5DN6 - chains B and F of the 29 polymer chains in the assembly; structure by X-ray diffraction, 3.98 A resolution.

# Chain B
Molecule: ATP synthase subunit alpha
From: Paracoccus denitrificans
Notes: EC 7.1.2.2
UniProt: A1B8N8 (ATPA_PARDP); numbering as in UniProt (aligned over 1-511)
Sequence (511 residues; numbered 1 to 511; the number before each row is that of its first residue):
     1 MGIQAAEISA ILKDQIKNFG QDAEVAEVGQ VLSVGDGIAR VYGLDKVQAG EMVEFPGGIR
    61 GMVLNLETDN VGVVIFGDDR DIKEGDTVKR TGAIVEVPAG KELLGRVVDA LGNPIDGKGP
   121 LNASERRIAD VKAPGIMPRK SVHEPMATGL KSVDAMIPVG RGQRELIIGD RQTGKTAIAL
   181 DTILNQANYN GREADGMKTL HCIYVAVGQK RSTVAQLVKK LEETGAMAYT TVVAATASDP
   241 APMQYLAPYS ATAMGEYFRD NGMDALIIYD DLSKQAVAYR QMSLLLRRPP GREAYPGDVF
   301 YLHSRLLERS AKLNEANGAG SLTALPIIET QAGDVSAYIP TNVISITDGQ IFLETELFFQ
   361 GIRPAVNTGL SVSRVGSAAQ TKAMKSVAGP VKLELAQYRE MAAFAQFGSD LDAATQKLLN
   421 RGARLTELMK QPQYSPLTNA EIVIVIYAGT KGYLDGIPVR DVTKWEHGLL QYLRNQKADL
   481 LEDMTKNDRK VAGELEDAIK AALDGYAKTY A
Not modelled in the structure: 1-6, 194-197, 406-410
Bound ions: Mg2+: Thr-176 (together with ADP)
Ligand contacts:
  - ADP (adenosine-5'-diphosphate): Asp-170, Arg-171, Gln-172, Thr-173, Gly-174, Lys-175, Thr-176, Ala-177, Phe-358, Arg-363, Pro-364, Gln-431, Pro-432, Gln-433
  - ATP (adenosine-5'-triphosphate): Ser-345, Val-372, Arg-374
Swiss-Prot annotation at these positions:
  - binding site (ATP): Gly-169 to Thr-176
  - site: Ser-371 (Required for activity)

# Chain F
Molecule: ATP synthase subunit beta
From: Paracoccus denitrificans
Notes: EC 7.1.2.2
UniProt: A1B8P0 (ATPB_PARDP); numbering as in UniProt (aligned over 1-474)
Sequence (474 residues; numbered 1 to 474; the number before each row is that of its first residue):
     1 MAEANGKITQ VIGAVVDVQF DGQLPAILNA LETENNGKRL VLEVAQHLGE NTVRTIAMDA
    61 TEGLVRGLPV KDTGGPIMVP VGDATLGRIL NVVGEPVDEG GPVEATQTRA IHQQAPDFAA
   121 QATASEILVT GIKVIDLLAP YSKGGKIGLF GGAGVGKTVL IMELINNIAK VHSGYSVFAG
   181 VGERTREGND LYHEMVESGV IKPDDLSKSQ VALVYGQMNE PPGARMRVAL TGLTVAEQFR
   241 DATGTDVLFF VDNIFRFTQA GSEVSALLGR IPSAVGYQPT LATDMGAMQE RITSTKNGSI
   301 TSIQAVYVPA DDLTDPAPAT TFAHLDATTV LSRAISELGI YPAVDPLDSN SRILDPAVVG
   361 EEHYQVARDV QGILQKYKSL QDIIAILGMD ELSEEDKLTV ARARKIQRFL SQPFDVAKVF
   421 TGSDGVQVPL EDTIKSFKAV VAGEYDHLPE AAFYMVGGIE DVKAKAQRLA ADAA
Not modelled in the structure: 1-3, 470-474
Bound ions: Mg2+: Thr-158, Asp-252 (together with ATP)
Ligand contacts:
  - ATP (adenosine-5'-triphosphate), molecule 1: Gly-152, Ala-153, Gly-154, Val-155, Gly-156, Lys-157, Thr-158, Val-159, Glu-183, Arg-184, Glu-187, Asp-252, Asn-253, Tyr-307, Tyr-341, Pro-342, Phe-414, Ala-417, Phe-420, Thr-421
  - ATP, molecule 2: Arg-352, Asp-355, Tyr-364
Swiss-Prot annotation at these positions:
  - binding site (ATP): Gly-151 to Thr-158

# Interface between chain B and chain F
Pairs across the interface (96; chain B residue first):
  Gly-43(B) with Arg-66(F), hydrogen bond (backbone-side chain)
  Leu-44(B) with Arg-66(F), hydrogen bond (backbone-side chain)
  Asp-45(B) with Val-65(F); Arg-66(F)
  Lys-46(B) with Val-65(F)
  Val-47(B) with Val-65(F)
  Gln-48(B) with Gly-63(F); Leu-64(F); Val-65(F)
  Ala-49(B) with Thr-61(F); Glu-62(F); Gly-63(F), hydrogen bond (backbone-backbone); Leu-64(F), hydrogen bond (backbone-backbone)
  Asn-65(B) with Val-11(F); Ile-12(F)
  Leu-66(B) with Gln-10(F); Val-11(F), hydrogen bond (backbone-backbone); Ile-12(F); Leu-64(F)
  Glu-67(B) with Gln-10(F); Ile-12(F); Arg-66(F), hydrogen bond (backbone-side chain)
  Thr-68(B) with Thr-9(F); Gln-10(F)
  Asn-70(B) with Arg-66(F)
  Val-71(B) with Arg-66(F)
  Lys-132(B) with Asp-59(F), salt bridge; Asn-219(F); Glu-220(F), salt bridge
  Ala-133(B) with Asn-219(F)
  Pro-134(B) with Thr-185(F); Asn-219(F)
  Gly-135(B) with Thr-185(F)
  Ile-136(B) with Thr-185(F); Gly-188(F); Asn-189(F); Tyr-215(F), hydrophobic
  Met-137(B) with Val-97(F); Asp-98(F); Glu-99(F); Tyr-192(F), hydrophobic
  Pro-138(B) with Glu-99(F)
  Arg-139(B) with Thr-185(F); Arg-186(F); Asn-189(F)
  Lys-140(B) with Asn-189(F)
  Ser-141(B) with Asn-189(F); Asp-190(F), hydrogen bond
  Arg-164(B) with Arg-184(F)
  Pro-289(B) with Ala-266(F), hydrophobic; Pro-272(F), hydrophobic
  Pro-290(B) with Gly-276(F)
  Gly-291(B) with Val-275(F)
  Arg-292(B) with Val-275(F); Pro-309(F); Asp-312(F), salt bridge; Asp-315(F), salt bridge
  Gly-297(B) with Glu-263(F)
  Asp-298(B) with Glu-263(F)
  Phe-300(B) with Met-218(F), hydrophobic; Arg-256(F); Gln-259(F)
  Tyr-301(B) with Met-218(F); Glu-220(F); Pro-221(F); Pro-222(F); Arg-225(F); Glu-263(F)
  Ser-304(B) with Met-218(F)
  Arg-305(B) with Met-218(F)
  Glu-308(B) with Glu-183(F); Arg-184(F); Thr-185(F), hydrogen bond (side chain-backbone); Met-218(F); Asn-219(F)
  Ser-336(B) with Ala-310(F); Asp-311(F), hydrogen bond; Arg-333(F)
  Thr-341(B) with Ala-153(F); Tyr-307(F), hydrogen bond; Ala-310(F)
  Asn-342(B) with Tyr-307(F)
  Ile-344(B) with Ala-153(F), hydrophobic; Gly-154(F); Arg-184(F), hydrogen bond (backbone-side chain)
  Ser-345(B) with Ala-153(F); Arg-184(F), hydrogen bond (backbone-side chain); Met-218(F); Arg-256(F); Tyr-307(F)
  Ile-346(B) with Arg-184(F), hydrogen bond (backbone-side chain); Met-218(F), hydrophobic
  Thr-347(B) with Arg-184(F), hydrogen bond (backbone-side chain)
  Asp-348(B) with Arg-184(F), salt bridge; Arg-186(F), salt bridge
  Arg-374(B) with Phe-420(F)
Other interface residues (no listed pair), chain B (48 interface residues in all): Leu-64, Ile-94, Arg-288, Leu-370
Other interface residues (no listed pair), chain F (52 interface residues in all): Lys-38, Ile-89, Gly-182, His-193, Leu-267, Glu-337

# In short
The interface between chain B and chain F involves 48 residues on one side and 52 on the other, with 14
hydrogen bonds and 6 salt bridges. Among the polar pairs are Lys-132(B)/Asp-59(F), Lys-132(B)/Glu-220(F) and
Arg-292(B)/Asp-312(F).
Here chain B is ATP synthase subunit alpha and chain F is ATP synthase subunit beta, both from Paracoccus
denitrificans. Entry 5DN6 (ATP synthase from Paracoccus denitrificans) was determined by X-ray diffraction.
